PDB entry 3CQZ | X-ray diffraction, 2.80 A resolution | chains A and B of the 11 polymer chains in the assembly

[Chain A]
Name: DNA-directed RNA polymerase II subunit RPB1
From: Saccharomyces cerevisiae
Notes: EC 2.7.7.6
Reference sequence: P04050 (RPB1_YEAST); residues 1-1733 here = UniProt positions 1-1733
Chain sequence (1733 residues; row label = number of the first residue in the row):
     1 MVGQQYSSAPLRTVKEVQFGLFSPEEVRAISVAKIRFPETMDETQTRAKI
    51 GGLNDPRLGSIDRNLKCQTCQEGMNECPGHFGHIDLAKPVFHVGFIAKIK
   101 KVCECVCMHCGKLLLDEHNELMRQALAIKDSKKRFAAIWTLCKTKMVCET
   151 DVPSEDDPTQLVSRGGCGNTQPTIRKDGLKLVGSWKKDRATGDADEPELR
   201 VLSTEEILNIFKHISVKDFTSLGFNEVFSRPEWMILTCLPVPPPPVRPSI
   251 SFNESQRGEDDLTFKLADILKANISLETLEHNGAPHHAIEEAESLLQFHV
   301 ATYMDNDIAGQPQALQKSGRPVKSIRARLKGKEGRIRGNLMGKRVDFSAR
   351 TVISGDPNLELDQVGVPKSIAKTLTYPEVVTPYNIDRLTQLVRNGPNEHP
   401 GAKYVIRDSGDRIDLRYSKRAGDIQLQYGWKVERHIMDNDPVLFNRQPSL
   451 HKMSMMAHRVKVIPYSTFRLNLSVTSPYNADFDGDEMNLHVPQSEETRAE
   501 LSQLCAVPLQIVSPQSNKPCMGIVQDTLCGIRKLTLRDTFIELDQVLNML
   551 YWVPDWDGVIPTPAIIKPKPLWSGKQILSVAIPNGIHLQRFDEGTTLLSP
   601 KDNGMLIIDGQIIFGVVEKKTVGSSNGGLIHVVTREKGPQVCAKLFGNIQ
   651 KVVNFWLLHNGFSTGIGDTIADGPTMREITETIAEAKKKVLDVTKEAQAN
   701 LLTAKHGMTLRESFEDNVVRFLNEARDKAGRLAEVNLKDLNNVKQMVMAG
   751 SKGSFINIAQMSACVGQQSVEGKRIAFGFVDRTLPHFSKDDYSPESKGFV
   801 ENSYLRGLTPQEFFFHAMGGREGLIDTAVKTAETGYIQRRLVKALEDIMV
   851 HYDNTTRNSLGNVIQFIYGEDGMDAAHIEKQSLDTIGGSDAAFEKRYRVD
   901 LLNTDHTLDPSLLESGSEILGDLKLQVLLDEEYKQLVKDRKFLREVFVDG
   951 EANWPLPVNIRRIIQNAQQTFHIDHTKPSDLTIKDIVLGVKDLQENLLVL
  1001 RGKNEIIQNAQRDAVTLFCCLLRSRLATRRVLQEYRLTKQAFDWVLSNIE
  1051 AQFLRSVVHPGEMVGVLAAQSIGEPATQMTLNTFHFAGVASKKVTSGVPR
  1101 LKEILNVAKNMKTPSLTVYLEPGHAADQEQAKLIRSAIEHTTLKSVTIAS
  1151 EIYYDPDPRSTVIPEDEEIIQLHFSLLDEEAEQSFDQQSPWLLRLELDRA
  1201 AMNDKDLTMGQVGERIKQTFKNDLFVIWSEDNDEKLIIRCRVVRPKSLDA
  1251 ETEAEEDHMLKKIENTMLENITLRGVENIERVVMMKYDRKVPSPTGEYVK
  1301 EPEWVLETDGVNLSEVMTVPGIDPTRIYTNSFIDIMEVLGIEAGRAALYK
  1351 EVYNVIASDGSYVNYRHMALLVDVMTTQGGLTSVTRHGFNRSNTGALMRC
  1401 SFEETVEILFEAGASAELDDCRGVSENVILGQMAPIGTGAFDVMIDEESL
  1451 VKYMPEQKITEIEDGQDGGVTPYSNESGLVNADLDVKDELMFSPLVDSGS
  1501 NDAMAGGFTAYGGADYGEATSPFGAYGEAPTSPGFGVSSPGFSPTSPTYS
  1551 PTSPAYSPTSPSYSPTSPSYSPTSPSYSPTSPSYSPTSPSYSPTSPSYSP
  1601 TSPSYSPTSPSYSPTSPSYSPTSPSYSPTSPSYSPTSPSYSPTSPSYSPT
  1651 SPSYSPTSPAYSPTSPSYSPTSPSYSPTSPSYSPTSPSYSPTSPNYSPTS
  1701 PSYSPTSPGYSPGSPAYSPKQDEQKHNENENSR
Not modelled in the structure: 1-5, 41-47, 188-195, 249-262, 305-345, 1179-1186, 1244-1252, 1389-1397, 1451-1733
Metal / ion sites: Zn2+ site 1: Cys-67, Cys-70, Cys-77, His-80; Zn2+ site 2: Cys-107, Cys-110, Cys-148, Cys-167
Curated features (UniProtKB/Swiss-Prot):
  - region: Pro-248 to Asp-260 (Lid loop), Asn-306 to Lys-323 (Rudder loop), Pro-810 to Glu-822 (Bridging helix)
  - binding site (Zn(2+)): Cys-67, Cys-70, Cys-77, His-80, Cys-107, Cys-110, Cys-148, Cys-167
  - binding site (Mg(2+)): Asp-481, Asp-483, Asp-485
  - modified residue: Thr-1471 (Phosphothreonine)
  - cross-link (Glycyl lysine isopeptide (Lys-Gly)): Lys-695 (interchain with G-Cter in ubiquitin), Lys-1246 (interchain with G-Cter in ubiquitin), Lys-1350 (interchain with G-Cter in ubiquitin)
  - natural variant: Ser-1653 to Pro-1659 (deletion: In strain: A364A)
  - mutagenesis: Lys-1246 (K1246R: Impairs ubiquitination during transcription stress)
From the paper describing this entry:
  - binding site for Alpha-amanitin: His-1085
  - mutagenesis - H1085A, H1085F: abolished growth
  - mutagenesis - H1085Y: decreased growth
  - mutagenesis - H1085Y, F1086S: decreased catalytic activity on NTP
  - mutagenesis - F1084I, E1103G: increased catalytic activity on inappropriate substrates

[Chain B]
Name: DNA-directed RNA polymerase II subunit RPB2
From: Saccharomyces cerevisiae
Notes: EC 2.7.7.6
Reference sequence: P08518 (RPB2_YEAST); residue numbers follow UniProt; this construct covers 1-1173, 1175-1224
Chain sequence (1224 residues; numbered 1 to 1225; 1 number in that range is skipped by the numbering (no residue carries it; nothing is unmodelled there); the number before each row is that of its first residue):
     1 MSDLANSEKYYDEDPYGFEDESAPITAEDSWAVISAFFREKGLVSQQLDS
    51 FNQFVDYTLQDIICEDSTLILEQLAQHTTESDNISRKYEISFGKIYVTKP
   101 MVNESDGVTHALYPQEARLRNLTYSSGLFVDVKKRTYEAIDVPGRELKYE
   151 LIAEESEDDSESGKVFIGRLPIMLRSKNCYLSEATESDLYKLKECPFDMG
   201 GYFIINGSEKVLIAQERSAGNIVQVFKKAAPSPISHVAEIRSALEKGSRF
   251 ISTLQVKLYGREGSSARTIKATLPYIKQDIPIVIIFRALGIIPDGEILEH
   301 ICYDVNDWQMLEMLKPCVEDGFVIQDRETALDFIGRRGTALGIKKEKRIQ
   351 YAKDILQKEFLPHITQLEGFESRKAFFLGYMINRLLLCALDRKDQDDRDH
   401 FGKKRLDLAGPLLAQLFKTLFKKLTKDIFRYMQRTVEEAHDFNMKLAINA
   451 KTITSGLKYALATGNWGEQKKAMSSRAGVSQVLNRYTYSSTLSHLRRTNT
   501 PIGRDGKLAKPRQLHNTHWGLVCPAETPEGQACGLVKNLSLMSCISVGTD
   551 PMPIITFLSEWGMEPLEDYVPHQSPDATRVFVNGVWHGVHRNPARLMETL
   601 RTLRRKGDINPEVSMIRDIREKELKIFTDAGRVYRPLFIVEDDESLGHKE
   651 LKVRKGHIAKLMATEYQDIEGGFEDVEEYTWSSLLNEGLVEYIDAEEEES
   701 ILIAMQPEDLEPAEANEENDLDVDPAKRIRVSHHATTFTHCEIHPSMILG
   751 VAASIIPFPDHNQSPRNTYQSAMGKQAMGVFLTNYNVRMDTMANILYYPQ
   801 KPLGTTRAMEYLKFRELPAGQNAIVAIACYSGYNQEDSMIMNQSSIDRGL
   851 FRSLFFRSYMDQEKKYGMSITETFEKPQRTNTLRMKHGTYDKLDDDGLIA
   901 PGVRVSGEDVIIGKTTPISPDEEELGQRTAYHSKRDASTPLRSTENGIVD
   951 QVLVTTNQDGLKFVKVRVRTTKIPQIGDKFASRHGQKGTIGITYRREDMP
  1001 FTAEGIVPDLIINPHAIPSRMTVAHLIECLLSKVAALSGNEGDASPFTDI
  1051 TVEGISKLLREHGYQSRGFEVMYNGHTGKKLMAQIFFGPTYYQRLRHMVD
  1101 DKIHARARGPMQVLTRQPVEGRSRDGGLRFGEMERDCMIAHGAASFLKER
  1151 LMEASDAFRVHICGICGLMTVIA
  1175 KLNHNQFECKGCDNKIDIYQIHIPYAAKLLFQELMAMNITPRLYTDRSRD
  1225 F
Not modelled in the structure: 1-19, 70-88, 135-160, 248-250, 431-445, 467-476, 669-675, 713-721, 866-869, 881-883, 918-932, 1100-1126, 1175-1177, 1223-1225
Metal / ion sites: Zn2+: Cys-1163, Cys-1166, Cys-1183, Cys-1186

[Chain A / chain B interface]
Contacting residue pairs (335; chain A residue first):
  Tyr-6(A) with Arg-1159(B)
  Ser-7(A) with Arg-1159(B); His-1161(B); Gln-1194(B), hydrogen bond
  Ser-8(A) with Asn-1179(B), hydrogen bond; Phe-1181(B)
  Ala-9(A) with Phe-1181(B); Ile-1192(B), hydrophobic; Tyr-1193(B); Gln-1194(B)
  Pro-10(A) with Ile-1192(B); Tyr-1193(B); Gln-1194(B), hydrogen bond (backbone-backbone)
  Leu-11(A) with Gln-1194(B); His-1196(B)
  Arg-12(A) with Tyr-1193(B); Gln-1194(B), hydrogen bond (backbone-backbone); Ile-1195(B); Thr-1219(B)
  Thr-13(A) with Thr-1219(B)
  Val-14(A) with Ile-1195(B), hydrophobic; Leu-1217(B), hydrophobic; Tyr-1218(B)
  Lys-15(A) with Tyr-1218(B), hydrogen bond (backbone-backbone); Thr-1219(B); Asp-1220(B); Arg-1221(B), hydrogen bond (backbone-side chain)
  Glu-16(A) with Arg-1216(B); Leu-1217(B); Tyr-1218(B), hydrogen bond (backbone-backbone); Asp-1220(B); Arg-1221(B); Ser-1222(B), hydrogen bond (side chain-backbone)
  Val-17(A) with Arg-1216(B); Leu-1217(B), hydrophobic
  Gln-18(A) with Thr-1214(B); Pro-1215(B); Arg-1216(B), hydrogen bond (backbone-backbone); Tyr-1218(B)
  Phe-19(A) with Thr-1214(B)
  Gly-20(A) with Ile-1213(B); Thr-1214(B), hydrogen bond (backbone-backbone)
  Leu-21(A) with Asn-1212(B); Thr-1214(B)
  Phe-22(A) with Leu-1168(B), hydrophobic; Met-1209(B), hydrophobic; Asn-1212(B), hydrogen bond (backbone-backbone); Ile-1213(B); Thr-1214(B)
  Glu-26(A) with Thr-1214(B); Arg-1216(B), salt bridge
  Ala-29(A) with Lys-1184(B); Gly-1185(B)
  Ile-30(A) with Thr-1170(B); Lys-1184(B)
  Thr-69(A) with Ile-1172(B)
  Cys-70(A) with Ile-1172(B)
  Asn-75(A) with Phe-1158(B)
  Glu-76(A) with Phe-1158(B)
  Pro-78(A) with Lys-1202(B), hydrogen bond (backbone-side chain); Gln-1206(B), hydrogen bond (backbone-side chain)
  Phe-81(A) with Gln-1206(B); Met-1209(B), hydrophobic; Ala-1210(B)
  His-92(A) with Met-1211(B)
  Phe-228(A) with Arg-1216(B)
  Trp-233(A) with Asn-1212(B)
  Leu-236(A) with Asn-1212(B)
  Pro-240(A) with Met-1209(B); Ala-1210(B); Asn-1212(B)
  Pro-243(A) with Gln-1206(B)
  Pro-245(A) with Tyr-1199(B); Lys-1202(B); Leu-1203(B)
  Val-246(A) with Gln-1206(B)
  Tyr-303(A) with Ala-1210(B)
  Met-304(A) with Ala-1210(B); Met-1211(B), hydrophobic
  Asp-346(A) with Arg-1150(B), salt bridge
  Ser-348(A) with Leu-1128(B)
  Ala-349(A) with Leu-1128(B)
  Arg-350(A) with Gly-1127(B), hydrogen bond (side chain-backbone); Leu-1128(B)
  Gly-355(A) with Tyr-833(B)
  Asp-356(A) with Tyr-833(B), hydrogen bond
  Pro-357(A) with Ser-831(B); Gly-832(B); Tyr-833(B)
  Asn-358(A) with Tyr-833(B), hydrogen bond
  Leu-443(A) with Met-1138(B), hydrophobic; Phe-1146(B), hydrophobic
  Asn-445(A) with Glu-1134(B)
  Gln-447(A) with Gly-1127(B); Glu-1134(B), hydrogen bond
  Pro-448(A) with Met-1133(B), hydrophobic
  Ser-449(A) with Met-1133(B); Glu-1134(B), hydrogen bond; Cys-1137(B)
  Leu-450(A) with Met-1133(B), hydrophobic
  His-451(A) with Cys-1137(B)
  Lys-452(A) with Ala-1140(B); His-1141(B), hydrogen bond (backbone-side chain)
  Met-455(A) with Glu-1134(B); His-1141(B), hydrogen bond (backbone-side chain)
  Tyr-465(A) with Ile-976(B), hydrophobic
  Ser-466(A) with Met-1098(B)
  Thr-467(A) with Ile-976(B); Gly-977(B)
  Arg-469(A) with Tyr-833(B); Ile-976(B); Gly-991(B), hydrogen bond (side chain-backbone)
  Leu-472(A) with Gln-835(B); Glu-836(B)
  Thr-475(A) with Glu-836(B)
  Ala-480(A) with Glu-836(B)
  Asp-481(A) with Glu-836(B); Asp-837(B)
  Phe-482(A) with Gln-835(B); Glu-836(B), hydrogen bond (backbone-backbone); Asp-837(B); Ser-838(B); Thr-989(B), hydrogen bond (backbone-side chain)
  Asp-483(A) with Asp-837(B); Lys-987(B)
  Gly-484(A) with Thr-989(B)
  Asn-488(A) with Gly-1127(B), hydrogen bond (side chain-backbone); Leu-1128(B); Arg-1129(B)
  His-490(A) with Arg-1129(B); Arg-1150(B)
  Gln-493(A) with Glu-1149(B), hydrogen bond (backbone-side chain)
  Ser-494(A) with Glu-1149(B), hydrogen bond
  Thr-497(A) with Ser-1145(B); Phe-1146(B); Glu-1149(B), hydrogen bond
  Glu-500(A) with Ala-1143(B); Ala-1144(B), hydrogen bond (side chain-backbone); Ser-1145(B), hydrogen bond (side chain-backbone); Phe-1146(B), hydrogen bond (side chain-backbone)
  Leu-504(A) with His-1141(B)
  Cys-505(A) with Met-1138(B), hydrophobic; His-1141(B)
  Gln-510(A) with His-1141(B)
  Gln-525(A) with Gln-835(B); Glu-836(B), hydrogen bond (side chain-backbone); His-1015(B)
  Asp-526(A) with Cys-829(B), hydrogen bond; Gly-832(B); Gln-835(B), hydrogen bond (backbone-side chain); Asn-1013(B), hydrogen bond; His-1015(B), salt bridge
  Thr-527(A) with Gln-835(B)
  Cys-529(A) with His-1015(B)
  Leu-657(A) with Cys-829(B), hydrophobic
  Leu-658(A) with Tyr-830(B), hydrophobic; Ser-831(B); Asn-1074(B), hydrogen bond (backbone-side chain); Leu-1081(B)
  His-659(A) with Asn-1074(B); Lys-1080(B)
  Asn-660(A) with Leu-1081(B); Met-1082(B), hydrogen bond (backbone-backbone); Ala-1083(B), hydrogen bond (backbone-backbone)
  Gly-661(A) with Ala-1083(B)
  Phe-662(A) with Ile-827(B); Ala-828(B); Cys-829(B), hydrogen bond (backbone-backbone); Pro-1014(B), hydrophobic; Ala-1083(B)
  Ser-663(A) with Ile-827(B), hydrogen bond (side chain-backbone); Pro-1014(B); Gln-1084(B); Ile-1085(B); Phe-1086(B), hydrogen bond (side chain-backbone)
  Thr-664(A) with Ile-827(B); Phe-1086(B)
  Gly-665(A) with Leu-1026(B); Phe-1069(B); Phe-1086(B)
  Ile-666(A) with Leu-1026(B), hydrophobic; Ile-1027(B), hydrophobic; Val-1052(B), hydrophobic; Arg-1067(B); Phe-1086(B)
  Asp-668(A) with Phe-1069(B)
  Ile-670(A) with Arg-1067(B)
  Asn-742(A) with Phe-1069(B)
  Met-746(A) with Pro-1014(B); His-1015(B); Pro-1018(B), hydrophobic
  Ser-751(A) with His-1015(B), hydrogen bond
  Lys-752(A) with His-1015(B), hydrogen bond (side chain-backbone); Ser-1019(B)
  Gly-753(A) with Pro-1018(B)
  Asn-757(A) with Pro-1018(B); Ser-1019(B); Met-1021(B)
  Gln-760(A) with Met-1021(B)
  Met-761(A) with Pro-1018(B); Val-1023(B), hydrophobic
  Val-770(A) with Gln-513(B)
  Glu-771(A) with Lys-510(B), salt bridge; Gln-513(B)
  Ile-775(A) with Asn-516(B)
  Ala-776(A) with Asn-516(B)
  Gly-778(A) with Asp-397(B); His-400(B); His-515(B); Asn-516(B)
  Phe-779(A) with Asn-516(B); Thr-517(B); Glu-698(B); Glu-699(B)
  Val-780(A) with Glu-699(B), hydrogen bond (backbone-side chain)
  Arg-782(A) with Glu-698(B), hydrogen bond (side chain-backbone); Glu-699(B), hydrogen bond (side chain-backbone); Ser-700(B); Ile-701(B), hydrogen bond (side chain-backbone); Leu-702(B)
  Thr-783(A) with Asn-516(B)
  Leu-784(A) with Trp-519(B), hydrophobic
  Pro-785(A) with Glu-698(B); Ile-701(B); Leu-702(B); Ile-703(B), hydrogen bond (backbone-backbone)
  His-786(A) with Trp-519(B); Leu-702(B); Ile-703(B); Met-705(B); Glu-742(B), salt bridge
  Phe-787(A) with Leu-702(B)
  Lys-789(A) with Arg-620(B)
  Glu-795(A) with Val-731(B)
  Glu-801(A) with Ile-729(B)
  Asn-802(A) with Arg-728(B); Ile-729(B), hydrogen bond (side chain-backbone)
  Tyr-804(A) with His-761(B), hydrogen bond (backbone-side chain); Asn-762(B); Gln-763(B); Val-1023(B), hydrophobic
  Leu-805(A) with His-761(B), hydrogen bond (backbone-side chain); Val-1052(B), hydrophobic
  Arg-806(A) with Pro-725(B), hydrogen bond (side chain-backbone); Ala-726(B); Lys-727(B), hydrogen bond (side chain-backbone); Arg-728(B), hydrogen bond (backbone-side chain); Ile-729(B); His-761(B)
  Gly-807(A) with Arg-728(B); Asp-760(B); His-761(B)
  Leu-808(A) with Arg-728(B), hydrogen bond (backbone-side chain); Asp-760(B), hydrogen bond (backbone-backbone); Phe-1047(B)
  Thr-809(A) with Ile-729(B); Arg-730(B)
  Pro-810(A) with Trp-519(B), hydrophobic; Met-705(B), hydrophobic; Pro-745(B), hydrophobic; Phe-1047(B), hydrophobic
  Gln-811(A) with Met-705(B)
  Phe-813(A) with Ile-748(B), hydrophobic; Leu-749(B), hydrophobic; Pro-759(B); Asn-767(B); Phe-1047(B), hydrophobic
  Phe-814(A) with Leu-514(B), hydrophobic; His-515(B); Trp-519(B), hydrophobic
  His-816(A) with Gln-763(B); Ser-764(B), hydrogen bond (side chain-backbone)
  Ala-817(A) with Leu-514(B), hydrophobic; Pro-524(B), hydrophobic; Ser-764(B)
  Met-818(A) with Leu-514(B); Asn-516(B)
  Gly-820(A) with Ser-764(B)
  Arg-821(A) with Arg-512(B), hydrogen bond (side chain-backbone); Pro-524(B), hydrogen bond (side chain-backbone); Thr-527(B); Cys-533(B); Gly-534(B)
  Leu-824(A) with Thr-768(B); Tyr-769(B)
  Ile-825(A) with Arg-512(B); Gln-513(B)
  Ala-828(A) with Gly-530(B)
  Gln-838(A) with Met-1133(B)
  Val-842(A) with Asp-1136(B)
  Glu-846(A) with Arg-1135(B), salt bridge; Asp-1136(B)
  Met-1063(A) with Ile-1139(B)
  Val-1066(A) with Asp-1136(B); Ile-1139(B), hydrophobic; Ala-1140(B), hydrophobic
  Gln-1070(A) with Asp-1136(B); Cys-1137(B); Ala-1140(B)
  Asn-1265(A) with Gly-263(B); Ser-264(B)
  Glu-1269(A) with Glu-262(B); Gly-263(B)
  Arg-1399(A) with Leu-1204(B); Phe-1205(B)
  Val-1406(A) with Met-1211(B), hydrophobic
  Leu-1409(A) with Leu-1208(B), hydrophobic; Ile-1213(B)
  Phe-1410(A) with Ile-1213(B), hydrophobic
  Asp-1420(A) with Arg-1221(B), hydrogen bond (backbone-side chain)
  Cys-1421(A) with Arg-1221(B)
  Arg-1422(A) with Arg-1221(B)
  Val-1424(A) with Ile-1139(B), hydrophobic; Leu-1151(B), hydrophobic
  Val-1428(A) with Leu-1151(B); Pro-1198(B)
  Ile-1429(A) with Pro-1198(B); Ala-1201(B)
  Leu-1430(A) with His-1196(B); Ile-1197(B); Pro-1198(B); Phe-1205(B), hydrophobic
  Gly-1431(A) with Lys-1148(B); Met-1152(B); Pro-1198(B)
  Gln-1432(A) with Lys-1148(B)
  Met-1433(A) with Ala-1144(B), hydrophobic; Ser-1145(B); Lys-1148(B)
  Ala-1434(A) with Ala-1144(B)
  Ile-1436(A) with Ala-1144(B), hydrophobic
  Gly-1437(A) with Gly-1142(B)
  Thr-1438(A) with Gly-1142(B), hydrogen bond (backbone-backbone); Ala-1144(B); Ser-1145(B)
Also at the interface, not in a pair above, chain A (185 interface residues in all): Val-27, Val-32, Gln-71, Cys-77, Gly-79, His-80, Cys-238, Leu-239, Pro-242, Val-352, Ser-354, Pro-492, Glu-496, Leu-501, Val-524, Glu-542, Gly-667, Thr-669, Thr-680, Lys-687, Val-743, Ile-756, Asp-781, Ser-788, Glu-822, Gly-1413, Gly-1439
Also at the interface, not in a pair above, chain B (165 interface residues in all): His-518, Cys-523, Glu-529, Ala-695, Ala-704, Lys-979, Gln-986, Gly-988, Ile-1017, Leu-1030, Glu-1053, His-1076, Thr-1077, Lys-1079, Phe-1130, Leu-1147, Cys-1166, Val-1171, His-1178, Glu-1207

[Summary]
185 residues of chain A and 165 residues of chain B are in contact; the contacts include 60 hydrogen bonds and
6 salt bridges. Polar contacts include Glu-26(A)/Arg-1216(B), Asp-346(A)/Arg-1150(B) and
Asp-526(A)/His-1015(B). From the paper: a binding site for Alpha-amanitin at His-1085(A); H1085A and H1085F of
chain A abolish growth; 6 substitutions were tested in all.
Here chain A is DNA-directed RNA polymerase II subunit RPB1 and chain B is DNA-directed RNA polymerase II
subunit RPB2, both from Saccharomyces cerevisiae. Entry 3CQZ (Crystal structure of 10 subunit RNA polymerase
II in complex with the inhibitor alpha-amanitin) was determined by X-ray diffraction.
